3G39 - chain A; structure by X-ray diffraction, 1.55 A resolution.

Chain A:
Molecule: Variable lymphocyte receptor VLRB.2D
From: Petromyzon marinus
Notes: fragment: Ectodomain
Amino-acid sequence (170 residues; each row starts with the number of its first residue; numbering starts at 0):
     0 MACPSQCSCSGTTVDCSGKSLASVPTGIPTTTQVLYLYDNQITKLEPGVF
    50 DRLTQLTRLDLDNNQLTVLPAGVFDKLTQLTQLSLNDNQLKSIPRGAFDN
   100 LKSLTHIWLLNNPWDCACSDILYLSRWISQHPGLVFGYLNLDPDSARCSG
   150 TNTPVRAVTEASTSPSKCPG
Unresolved in the structure: 0, 4, 150, 168-169
Disulfide bonds: Cys-2/Cys-8, Cys-6/Cys-15, Cys-115/Cys-147, Cys-117/Cys-167

Overview:
Chain A is Variable lymphocyte receptor VLRB.2D (Petromyzon marinus); the structure, Structure of a lamprey
variable lymphocyte receptor, was determined by X-ray diffraction together with 3G3A and 3G3B from the same
study.
